Entry 8AMQ (X-ray diffraction, 1.60 A resolution); this record covers chain A.

Chain A:
Name: Probable ferredoxin, Putative cytochrome P450 143
From: Mycobacterium tuberculosis H37Rv
Notes: EC 1.14.-.-
UniProt: chimeric construct of O53937, P9WPL3: residues 2-67 from O53937 (O53937_MYCTU) positions 2-67 (same numbers); residues 1002-1393 from P9WPL3 positions 2-393 (UniProt number = residue number - 1000)
Sequence (484 residues; row label = number of the first residue in the row; note: 916 numbers in that range are skipped by the numbering (no residue carries them; nothing is unmodelled there); numbers below 1 keep their minus sign (Met-6 is residue -6)):
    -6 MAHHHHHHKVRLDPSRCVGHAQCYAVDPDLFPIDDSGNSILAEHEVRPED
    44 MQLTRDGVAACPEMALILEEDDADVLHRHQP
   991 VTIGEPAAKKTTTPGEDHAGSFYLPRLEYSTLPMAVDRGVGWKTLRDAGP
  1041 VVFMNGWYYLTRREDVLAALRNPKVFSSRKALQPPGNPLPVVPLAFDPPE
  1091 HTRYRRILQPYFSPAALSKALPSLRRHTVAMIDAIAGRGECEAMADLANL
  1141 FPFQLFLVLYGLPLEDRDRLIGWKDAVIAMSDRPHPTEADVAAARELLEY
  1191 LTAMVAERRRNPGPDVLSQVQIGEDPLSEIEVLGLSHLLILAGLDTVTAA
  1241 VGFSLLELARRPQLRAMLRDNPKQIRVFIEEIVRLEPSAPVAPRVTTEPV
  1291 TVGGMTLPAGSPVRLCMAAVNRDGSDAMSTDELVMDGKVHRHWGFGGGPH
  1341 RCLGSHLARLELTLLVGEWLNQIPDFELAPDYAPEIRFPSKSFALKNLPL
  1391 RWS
Not modelled in the structure: -6, 991-1008, 1076
Construct notes: initiating methionine (-6); expression tag (-5 to 1); linker (68-74, 991-1001)
Bound ions: Ni2+ site 1: Ala-5, His-4, His1175; Ni2+ site 2: His-4, Ser1393; Ni2+ site 3 near His0 (its only coordinating residue here); Ni2+ site 4 near His1 (its only coordinating residue here); 3Fe-4S cluster Fe: Cys10, Cys16, Cys54; Ni2+ site 5: Asp65, His70, His72; heme Fe near Cys1342 (its only coordinating residue here)
Residues lining bound ligands:
  - 3Fe-4S cluster (F3S): Leu5, Cys10, Val11, Gly12, His13, Ala14, Gln15, Cys16, Ile26, Gly30, Asn31, Ser32, Cys54, Pro55, Glu56, Ala58, Leu59
  - heme (HEM): Leu1072, Pro1083, Leu1084, His1091, Arg1095, Phe1102, Leu1228, Leu1229, Ala1232, Gly1233, Thr1236, Val1237, Ala1240, Val1273, Ser1278, Ala1279, Ala1282, Arg1284, Met1307, Gly1334, Phe1335, Gly1336, Pro1339, His1340, Cys1342, Leu1343, Gly1344, Leu1347, Ala1348, Leu1352
Swiss-Prot annotation at these positions:
  - binding site ([3Fe-4S] cluster): Cys10, Val11, Gln15, Cys16, Cys54
  - binding site (heme b): His1091, Arg1095, Arg1284, His1340, Cys1342
  - modified residue: Thr1002 (N-acetylthreonine)
Reported in the primary citation:
  - contacts within the chain: Asp1326-His1330 (salt bridge)
  - heme coordination: Cys1342
  - conformationally variable residues (loop rearrangement): Gly1327

In short:
Ligands of chain A: 3Fe-4S cluster and heme. The Ni2+ site 1 is built by Ala-5, His-4 and His1175. The Ni2+
site 2 is built by His-4 and Ser1393. UniProt lists 5 [3Fe-4S] cluster-binding residues and 5 heme b-binding
residues. From the paper: heme coordination by Cys1342; conformational variability at Gly1327.
Chain A is Probable ferredoxin, Putative cytochrome P450 143 (Mycobacterium tuberculosis H37Rv); the
structure, Crystal structure of the complex CYP143-FdxE from M. tuberculosis, was determined by X-ray
diffraction (same publication as 8AMO and 8AMP).
